7WOK - chain A; structure by X-ray diffraction, 2.90 A resolution.

# Chain A
Protein: Albumin
From: Homo sapiens
Reference sequence: P02768 (ALBU_HUMAN); residues -23 to 585 here correspond to UniProt positions 1-609 (UniProt number = residue number + 24)
Sequence (609 residues; numbered -23 to 585; the number before each row is that of its first residue; numbers below 1 keep their minus sign (Met-23 is residue -23)):
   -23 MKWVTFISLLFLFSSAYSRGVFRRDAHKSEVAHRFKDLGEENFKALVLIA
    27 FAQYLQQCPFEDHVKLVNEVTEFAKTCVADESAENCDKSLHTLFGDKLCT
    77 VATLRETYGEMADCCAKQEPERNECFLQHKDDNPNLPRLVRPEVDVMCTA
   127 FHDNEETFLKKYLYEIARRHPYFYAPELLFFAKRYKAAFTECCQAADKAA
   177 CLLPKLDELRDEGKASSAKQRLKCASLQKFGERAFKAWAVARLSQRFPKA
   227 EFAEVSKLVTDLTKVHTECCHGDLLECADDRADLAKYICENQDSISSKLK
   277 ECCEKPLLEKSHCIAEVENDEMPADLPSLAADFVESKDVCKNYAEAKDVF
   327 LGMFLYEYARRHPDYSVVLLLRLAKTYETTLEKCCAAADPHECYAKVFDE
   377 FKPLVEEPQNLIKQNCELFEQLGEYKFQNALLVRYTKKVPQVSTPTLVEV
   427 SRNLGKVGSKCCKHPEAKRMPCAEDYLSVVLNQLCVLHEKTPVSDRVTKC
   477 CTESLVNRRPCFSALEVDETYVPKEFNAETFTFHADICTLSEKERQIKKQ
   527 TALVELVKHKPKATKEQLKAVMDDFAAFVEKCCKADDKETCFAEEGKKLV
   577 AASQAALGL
Not modelled in the structure: -23 to 3, 77-89, 576-585
Curated features (UniProtKB/Swiss-Prot):
  - binding site (Cu cation): His3
  - binding site (Ca(2+)): Glu6, Asp13, Glu244, Asp249, Glu252, Asp255, Asp259
  - binding site (Zn(2+)): His67, His247, Asp249
  - binding site ((4Z,15Z)-bilirubin IXalpha): Lys240
  - site: Lys4 (Not glycated), Lys20 (Not glycated), Lys41 (Not glycated), Lys64 (Not glycated), Lys73 (Not glycated), Lys93 (Not glycated), Lys106 (Not glycated), Lys136 (Not glycated), Lys159 (Not glycated), Lys174 (Not glycated), Lys181 (Not glycated), Lys190 (Not glycated), Lys195 (Not glycated), Lys199 (Aspirin-acetylated lysine), Lys205 (Not glycated), Lys212 (Not glycated), Lys240 (Not glycated), Lys262 (Not glycated), Lys274 (Not glycated), Lys286 (Not glycated) and 18 more in UniProt
  - modified residue: Ser5 (Phosphoserine), Ser58 (Phosphoserine), Ser65 (Phosphoserine), Thr83 (Phosphothreonine), Lys205 (N6-succinyllysine), Ser273 (Phosphoserine), Ser419 (Phosphoserine), Thr420 (Phosphothreonine), Thr422 (Phosphothreonine), Lys436 (N6-succinyllysine), Ser489 (Phosphoserine), Lys519 (N6-succinyllysine), Lys534 (N6-methyllysine), Lys564 (N6-succinyllysine)
  - glycosylation: Lys12 (N-linked (Glc) (glycation) lysine), Lys51 (N-linked (Glc) (glycation) lysine), Lys137 (N-linked (Glc) (glycation) lysine), Lys162 (N-linked (Glc) (glycation) lysine), Lys199 (N-linked (Glc) (glycation) lysine), Lys225 (N-linked (Glc) (glycation) lysine), Lys233 (N-linked (Glc) (glycation) lysine), Lys276 (N-linked (Glc) (glycation) lysine), Lys281 (N-linked (Glc) (glycation) lysine), Lys313 (N-linked (Glc) (glycation) lysine), Lys317 (N-linked (Glc) (glycation) lysine), Asn318 (N-linked (GlcNAc...) asparagine), Lys323 (N-linked (Glc) (glycation) lysine), Lys351 (N-linked (Glc) (glycation) lysine), Lys378 (N-linked (Glc) (glycation) lysine), Lys413 (N-linked (Glc) (glycation) lysine), Lys439 (N-linked (Glc) (glycation) lysine), Lys444 (N-linked (Glc) (glycation) lysine), Asp494 (N-linked (GlcNAc...) asparagine), Lys525 (N-linked (Glc) (glycation) lysine) and 4 more in UniProt
Disulfide bonds: Cys53-Cys62, Cys75-Cys91, Cys90-Cys101, Cys124-Cys169, Cys168-Cys177, Cys200-Cys246, Cys245-Cys253, Cys265-Cys279, Cys278-Cys289, Cys316-Cys361, Cys360-Cys369, Cys392-Cys438, Cys437-Cys448, Cys461-Cys477, Cys476-Cys487, Cys514-Cys559, Cys558-Cys567
Metal / ion sites: Cisplatin Pt (5 sites), coordinated by His105, His247, His288, Met298, Met329, His510

# In short
The Cisplatin Pt site is built by Met298 and His510. Curated annotation (UniProt) lists Cu cation-binding
residue His3, 7 Ca2+-binding residues, 3 Zn2+-binding residues and (4Z,15Z)-bilirubin IXalpha-binding residue
Lys240.
Chain A is Albumin (Homo sapiens); the structure, Crystal structure of HSA soaked with cisplatin for one week,
was determined by X-ray diffraction together with 7WOJ from the same study.
